5YQB - chain A; structure by X-ray diffraction, 1.56 A resolution.

== Chain A ==
Protein: Aminopeptidase N
From: Escherichia coli (strain K12)
Notes: EC 3.4.11.2
UniProt: P04825 (AMPN_ECOLI); numbering as in UniProt (aligned over 1-870)
Sequence (891 residues; numbered -20 to 870; the number before each row is that of its first residue; numbers below 1 keep their minus sign (Met-20 is residue -20)):
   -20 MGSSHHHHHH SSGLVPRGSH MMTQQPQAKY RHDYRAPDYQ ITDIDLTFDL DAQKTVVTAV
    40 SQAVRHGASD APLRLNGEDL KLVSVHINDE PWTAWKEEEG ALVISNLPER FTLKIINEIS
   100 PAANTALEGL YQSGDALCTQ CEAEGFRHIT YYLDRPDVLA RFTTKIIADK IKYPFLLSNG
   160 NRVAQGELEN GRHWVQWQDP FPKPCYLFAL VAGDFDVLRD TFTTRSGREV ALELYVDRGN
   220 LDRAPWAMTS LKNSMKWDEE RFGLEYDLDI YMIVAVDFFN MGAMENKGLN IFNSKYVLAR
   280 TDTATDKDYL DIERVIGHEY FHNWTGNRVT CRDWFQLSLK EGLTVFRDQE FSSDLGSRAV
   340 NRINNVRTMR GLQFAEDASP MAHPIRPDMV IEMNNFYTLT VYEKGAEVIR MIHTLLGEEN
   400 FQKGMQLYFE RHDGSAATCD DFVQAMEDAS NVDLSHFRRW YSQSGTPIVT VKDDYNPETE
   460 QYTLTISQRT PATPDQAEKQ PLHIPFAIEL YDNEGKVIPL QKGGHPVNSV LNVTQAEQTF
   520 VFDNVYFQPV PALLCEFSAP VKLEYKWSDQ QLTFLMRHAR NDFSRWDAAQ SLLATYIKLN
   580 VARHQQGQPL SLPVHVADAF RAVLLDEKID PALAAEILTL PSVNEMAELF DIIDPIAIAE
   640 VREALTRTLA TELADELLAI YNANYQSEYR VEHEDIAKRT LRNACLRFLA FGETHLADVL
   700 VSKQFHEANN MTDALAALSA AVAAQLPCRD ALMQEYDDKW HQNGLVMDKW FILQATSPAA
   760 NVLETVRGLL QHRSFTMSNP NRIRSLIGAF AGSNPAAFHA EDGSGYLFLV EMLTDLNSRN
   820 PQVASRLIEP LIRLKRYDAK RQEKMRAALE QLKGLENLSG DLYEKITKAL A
Unresolved in the structure: -20 to 4
Construct notes: initiating methionine (-20); expression tag (-19 to 0)
Metal / ion sites: Zn2+: His297, His301, Glu320 (together with O-methyl-L-tyrosine)
Small-molecule neighbours:
  - O-methyl-L-tyrosine (0A1): Gln119, Glu121, Phe258, Met260, Ala262, Met263, Glu264, His297, Glu298, His301, Lys319, Glu320, Asn373, Tyr376, Tyr381, Gln821
  - 6N-dimethyl-3'-deoxy-amino-adenosine (GMC; (2R,3R,4S,5S)-4-amino-2-[6-(dimethylamino)-9H-purin-9-yl]-5-(hydroxymethyl)tetrahydro-3-furanol): Met260, Arg293, Val294, His297, Glu298, Val324, Asp327, Tyr376, Thr377, Leu378, Tyr381, Glu382, Arg825
Swiss-Prot annotation at these positions:
  - active site: Glu298 (Proton acceptor)
  - binding site (substrate): Glu121, Gly261 to Asn265
  - binding site (Zn(2+)): His297, His301, Glu320
  - site: Tyr381 (Transition state stabilizer)

== In short ==
Chain A binds O-methyl-L-tyrosine and 6N-dimethyl-3'-deoxy-amino-adenosine. His297, His301 and Glu320 form the
Zn2+ site. UniProt lists active-site residue Glu298, 6 substrate-binding residues and 3 Zn2+-binding residues.
Chain A is Aminopeptidase N (Escherichia coli (strain K12)); the structure, Crystal structure of E.coli
aminopeptidase N in complex with Puromycin, was determined by X-ray diffraction (same publication as 5YO1).
